PDB entry 4TRQ | X-ray diffraction, 3.10 A resolution | chains A and B of the 6 polymer chains in the assembly

# Chain A
Name: Nuclear mRNA export protein SAC3
Organism: Saccharomyces cerevisiae
Reference sequence: P46674 (SAC3_YEAST); numbering as in UniProt (aligned over 253-551)
Sequence (299 residues; numbered 253 to 551; the number before each row is that of its first residue):
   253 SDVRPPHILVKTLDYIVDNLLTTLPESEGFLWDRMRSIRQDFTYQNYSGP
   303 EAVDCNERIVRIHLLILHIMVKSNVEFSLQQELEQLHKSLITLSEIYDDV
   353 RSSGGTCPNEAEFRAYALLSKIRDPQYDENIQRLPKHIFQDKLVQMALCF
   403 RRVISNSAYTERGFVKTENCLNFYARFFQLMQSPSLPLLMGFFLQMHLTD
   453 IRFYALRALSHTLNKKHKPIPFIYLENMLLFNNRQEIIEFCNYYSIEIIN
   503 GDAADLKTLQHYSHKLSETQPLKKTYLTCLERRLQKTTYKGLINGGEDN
From the paper describing this entry:
  - mutagenesis - R256A, R256D, R288A, K467D/K468D: decreased growth
  - mutagenesis - R288D: decreased growth in response to galactose-containing medium
  - mutagenesis - D351R: unchanged growth
  - mutagenesis - K467D/K468D: unchanged growth in response to cdk8Delta
  - mutagenesis - R256D, R288D: decreased binding to Mediator
  - mutagenesis - R288D: decreased growth in response to absence of methionine
  - mutagenesis - R288D: decreased localization to GAL1
  - mutagenesis - R288D: decreased growth in response to MED31

# Chain B
Name: Nuclear mRNA export protein THP1
Organism: Saccharomyces cerevisiae
Reference sequence: Q08231 (THP1_YEAST); numbering as in UniProt (aligned over 170-455)
Sequence (286 residues; row label = number of the first residue in the row):
   170 GKQRILLYLVNKLNNIYFRIESPQLCSNIFKNFQPKSMLAHFNEYQLDQQ
   220 IEYRYLLGRYYLLNSQVHNAFVQFNEAFQSLLNLPLTNQAITRNGTRILN
   270 YMIPTGLILGKMVKWGPLRPFLSQETIDNWSVLYKHVRYGNIQGVSLWLR
   320 QNERHLCARQLLIVLLEKLPMVTYRNLIKTVIKSWTTEWGQNKLPYSLIE
   370 RVLQLSIGPTFEDPGAQEITIYNGIHSPKNVENVLVTLINLGLLRANCFP
   420 QLQLCVVKKTTMIQEIVPPVNERITKMFPAHSHVLW

# Chain A / chain B interface
Pairs across the interface (105; chain A residue first):
  P377(A) - L232(B)
  P377(A) - N233(B)
  Q378(A) - Q193(B)
  D380(A) - I332(B)
  E381(A) - P192(B)
  E381(A) - Q193(B)  hydrogen bond
  E381(A) - Q329(B)  hydrogen bond (backbone-side chain)
  Q384(A) - C326(B)
  Q384(A) - Q329(B)
  Q384(A) - L330(B)
  Q384(A) - L331(B)  hydrogen bond (side chain-backbone)
  Q384(A) - I332(B)  hydrogen bond (side chain-backbone)
  R385(A) - E190(B)
  R385(A) - P192(B)
  R385(A) - Q329(B)
  K388(A) - R323(B)
  F391(A) - E322(B)
  F391(A) - R323(B)
  F391(A) - L331(B)  hydrophobic
  Q392(A) - E322(B)  hydrogen bond
  K394(A) - E387(B)
  Q397(A) - T389(B)
  Q397(A) - I390(B)  hydrogen bond (side chain-backbone)
  M398(A) - I388(B)  hydrophobic
  L400(A) - I390(B)  hydrophobic
  C401(A) - T389(B)  hydrogen bond (side chain-backbone)
  C401(A) - I390(B)  hydrophobic
  C401(A) - G393(B)
  C401(A) - I394(B)  hydrophobic
  R404(A) - I332(B)
  R404(A) - E336(B)  salt bridge
  R404(A) - I394(B)
  S407(A) - E336(B)
  S409(A) - L410(B)
  V417(A) - Q235(B)
  K418(A) - F447(B)
  T419(A) - N233(B)
  T419(A) - S234(B)
  T419(A) - K337(B)  hydrogen bond
  T419(A) - F447(B)
  E420(A) - S234(B)
  E420(A) - Q235(B)
  E420(A) - V236(B)  hydrogen bond (side chain-backbone)
  E420(A) - H237(B)  hydrogen bond (side chain-backbone)
  E420(A) - K337(B)  hydrogen bond (backbone-side chain)
  E420(A) - I443(B)
  E420(A) - F447(B)
  N421(A) - I277(B)  hydrogen bond (side chain-backbone)
  N421(A) - E336(B)
  N421(A) - K337(B)  hydrogen bond (side chain-backbone)
  N421(A) - V341(B)
  N421(A) - L410(B)
  N421(A) - I443(B)
  C422(A) - K337(B)
  C422(A) - T406(B)
  L423(A) - E336(B)
  L423(A) - I394(B)  hydrophobic
  L423(A) - T406(B)  hydrogen bond (backbone-side chain)
  N424(A) - N402(B)
  N424(A) - T406(B)
  F425(A) - M340(B)  hydrophobic
  F425(A) - Y343(B)  hydrophobic
  F425(A) - I394(B)
  F425(A) - H395(B)
  F425(A) - N402(B)
  Y426(A) - N402(B)
  Y426(A) - V405(B)
  A427(A) - N399(B)
  A427(A) - N402(B)
  R428(A) - T379(B)
  R428(A) - F380(B)  hydrogen bond (side chain-backbone)
  R428(A) - G393(B)  hydrogen bond (side chain-backbone)
  R428(A) - I394(B)
  R428(A) - N399(B)
  Q431(A) - K398(B)
  Q431(A) - N399(B)  hydrogen bond
  L432(A) - G393(B)
  S435(A) - F380(B)
  S435(A) - E381(B)  hydrogen bond
  P436(A) - E381(B)
  S437(A) - F380(B)
  S437(A) - E381(B)  hydrogen bond
  A460(A) - V405(B)
  A460(A) - N409(B)  hydrogen bond (backbone-side chain)
  L461(A) - E401(B)
  L461(A) - V405(B)
  H463(A) - N409(B)
  T464(A) - V405(B)
  T464(A) - I408(B)
  T464(A) - N409(B)
  T464(A) - N416(B)  hydrogen bond (backbone-side chain)
  T464(A) - C417(B)  hydrogen bond (backbone-backbone)
  L465(A) - N416(B)
  L465(A) - C417(B)
  L465(A) - P419(B)
  N466(A) - N416(B)
  N466(A) - F418(B)
  H469(A) - C417(B)
  H469(A) - F418(B)
  H469(A) - P419(B)
  I472(A) - Q420(B)
  P473(A) - Q420(B)
  Y476(A) - E401(B)  hydrogen bond
  Y476(A) - P419(B)  hydrophobic
  Y476(A) - Q420(B)
Interface residues without a listed pair, chain A (48 interface residues in all): P387, R403, V405, P471
Interface residues without a listed pair, chain B (55 interface residues in all): L278, L325, L335, P339, S396, V403, A415

# Summary
48 residues of chain A face 55 of chain B across their interface; the contacts include 23 hydrogen bonds and 1
salt bridge. Among the polar pairs are R404(A)-E336(B), E381(A)-Q193(B) and E381(A)-Q329(B). The paper reports
that R256A, R256D and R288A of chain A, among others, reduce growth; R256D and R288D of chain A reduce binding
to Mediator.
Chain A is Nuclear mRNA export protein SAC3 and chain B is Nuclear mRNA export protein THP1, both from
Saccharomyces cerevisiae; the structure, Crystal structure of Sac3/Thp1/Sem1, was determined by X-ray
diffraction.
